3GJR - chains A and B; structure by X-ray diffraction, 2.20 A resolution.

== Chain A ==
Name: Caspase-3 subunit p17
Source organism: Homo sapiens
Notes: EC 3.4.22.56
UniProt: P42574 (CASP3_HUMAN); residue numbers follow UniProt; this construct covers 29-175
Amino-acid sequence (147 residues; numbered 29 to 175; the number before each row is that of its first residue):
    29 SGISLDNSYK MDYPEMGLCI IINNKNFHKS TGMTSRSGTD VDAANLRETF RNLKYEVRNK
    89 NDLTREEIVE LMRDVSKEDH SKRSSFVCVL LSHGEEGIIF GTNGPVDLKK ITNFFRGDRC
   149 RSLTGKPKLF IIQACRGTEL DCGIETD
Not modelled in the structure: 29-33, 175
Curated features (UniProtKB/Swiss-Prot):
  - active site: His-121, Cys-163
  - modified residue: Cys-163 (S-nitrosocysteine)
Small-molecule neighbours: DZE (methyl (3S)-3-[(tert-butoxycarbonyl)amino]-4-oxopentanoate): Arg-64, Ser-120, His-121, Gly-122, Gln-161, Ala-162, Cys-163

== Chain B ==
Name: Caspase-3 subunit p12
Source organism: Homo sapiens
Notes: EC 3.4.22.56
UniProt: P42574 (CASP3_HUMAN); residue numbers follow UniProt; this construct covers 176-277
Amino-acid sequence (108 residues; numbered 176 to 283; the number before each row is that of its first residue):
   176 SGVDDDMACH KIPVEADFLY AYSTAPGYYS WRNSKDGSWF IQSLCAMLKQ YADKLEFMHI
   236 LTRVNRKVAT EFESFSFDAT FHAKKQIPCI VSMLTKELYF YHHHHHHH
Not modelled in the structure: 176-185, 278-283
Construct notes: expression tag (278-283)
Curated features (UniProtKB/Swiss-Prot):
  - modified residue: Arg-207 (Microbial infection: ADP-riboxanated arginine)
Small-molecule neighbours: DZE (methyl (3S)-3-[(tert-butoxycarbonyl)amino]-4-oxopentanoate): Tyr-204, Ser-205, Trp-206, Arg-207

== Interface between chain A and chain B ==
Residue-residue contacts (102; chain A residue first):
  Asp-34(A) / Lys-271(B)  salt bridge
  Asn-35(A) / Lys-271(B)
  Asn-35(A) / Glu-272(B)  hydrogen bond (backbone-backbone)
  Ser-36(A) / Lys-271(B)
  Ser-36(A) / Glu-272(B)
  Ser-36(A) / Tyr-274(B)
  Tyr-37(A) / Asp-192(B)  hydrogen bond
  Tyr-37(A) / Leu-269(B)
  Tyr-37(A) / Thr-270(B)  hydrogen bond (side chain-backbone)
  Tyr-37(A) / Lys-271(B)
  Tyr-37(A) / Glu-272(B)  hydrogen bond (backbone-backbone)
  Met-39(A) / Leu-273(B)  hydrophobic
  Met-39(A) / Tyr-274(B)
  Asp-40(A) / His-277(B)
  Met-44(A) / Phe-275(B)  hydrophobic
  Arg-64(A) / Arg-207(B)
  Ser-65(A) / Arg-207(B)  hydrogen bond (backbone-side chain)
  Ser-65(A) / Ser-209(B)
  Gly-66(A) / Ser-209(B)
  Gly-66(A) / Gly-212(B)
  Val-69(A) / Lys-210(B)
  Val-69(A) / Asp-211(B)
  Asp-70(A) / Gly-212(B)
  Asp-70(A) / Ser-213(B)  hydrogen bond
  Asp-70(A) / Ile-216(B)
  Asn-73(A) / Cys-220(B)
  Leu-74(A) / Ile-216(B)  hydrophobic
  Leu-74(A) / Cys-220(B)
  Thr-77(A) / Cys-220(B)  hydrogen bond
  Thr-77(A) / Leu-223(B)
  Thr-77(A) / Lys-224(B)  hydrogen bond
  Phe-78(A) / Leu-223(B)  hydrophobic
  Leu-81(A) / Ala-227(B)  hydrophobic
  Tyr-83(A) / Phe-275(B)
  Leu-119(A) / Ile-216(B)  hydrophobic
  Glu-124(A) / Pro-201(B)
  Glu-124(A) / Gly-202(B)  hydrogen bond (side chain-backbone)
  Lys-137(A) / Glu-190(B)  salt bridge
  Thr-140(A) / Phe-193(B)
  Thr-140(A) / Tyr-195(B)
  Phe-143(A) / Phe-193(B)
  Arg-144(A) / Val-189(B)
  Arg-144(A) / Phe-193(B)
  Gly-145(A) / Val-189(B)  hydrogen bond (backbone-backbone)
  Asp-146(A) / Val-189(B)
  Thr-152(A) / Ile-187(B)
  Gly-153(A) / Asp-192(B)
  Lys-154(A) / Asp-192(B)
  Pro-155(A) / Asp-192(B)
  Lys-156(A) / Ala-191(B)
  Lys-156(A) / Asp-192(B)  hydrogen bond (backbone-backbone)
  Lys-156(A) / Phe-193(B)
  Lys-156(A) / Leu-194(B)  hydrogen bond (backbone-backbone)
  Leu-157(A) / Leu-194(B)  hydrophobic
  Leu-157(A) / Phe-232(B)  hydrophobic
  Leu-157(A) / Leu-273(B)  hydrophobic
  Leu-157(A) / Phe-275(B)  hydrophobic
  Phe-158(A) / Leu-194(B)  hydrogen bond (backbone-backbone)
  Phe-158(A) / Tyr-195(B)
  Phe-158(A) / Ala-196(B)  hydrogen bond (backbone-backbone)
  Ile-159(A) / Ala-196(B)
  Ile-159(A) / Phe-215(B)  hydrophobic
  Ile-159(A) / Leu-219(B)  hydrophobic
  Ile-160(A) / Ala-196(B)  hydrogen bond (backbone-backbone)
  Ile-160(A) / Tyr-197(B)  hydrophobic
  Ile-160(A) / Ser-198(B)  hydrogen bond (backbone-backbone)
  Gln-161(A) / Ser-198(B)
  Gln-161(A) / Ser-205(B)  hydrogen bond
  Gln-161(A) / Ser-213(B)  hydrogen bond
  Gln-161(A) / Phe-215(B)
  Gln-161(A) / Ile-216(B)
  Ala-162(A) / Ser-198(B)  hydrogen bond (backbone-side chain)
  Ala-162(A) / Thr-199(B)
  Ala-162(A) / Ser-205(B)
  Cys-163(A) / Tyr-203(B)
  Cys-163(A) / Tyr-204(B)  hydrophobic
  Cys-163(A) / Ser-205(B)
  Arg-164(A) / Tyr-197(B)
  Arg-164(A) / Thr-199(B)  hydrogen bond (side chain-backbone)
  Arg-164(A) / Ala-200(B)
  Arg-164(A) / Pro-201(B)
  Arg-164(A) / Gly-202(B)  hydrogen bond (backbone-backbone)
  Arg-164(A) / Tyr-203(B)  hydrogen bond (backbone-backbone)
  Arg-164(A) / Cys-264(B)
  Gly-165(A) / Gly-202(B)
  Gly-165(A) / Tyr-203(B)  hydrogen bond (backbone-backbone)
  Gly-165(A) / Tyr-204(B)
  Thr-166(A) / Gly-202(B)  hydrogen bond (backbone-backbone)
  Thr-166(A) / Tyr-204(B)
  Glu-167(A) / Gly-202(B)  hydrogen bond (backbone-backbone)
  Glu-167(A) / Tyr-203(B)
  Glu-167(A) / Tyr-204(B)  hydrogen bond (backbone-backbone)
  Leu-168(A) / Tyr-203(B)
  Leu-168(A) / Tyr-204(B)  hydrophobic
  Leu-168(A) / Thr-255(B)
  Leu-168(A) / Phe-256(B)  hydrophobic
  Asp-169(A) / Tyr-203(B)
  Asp-169(A) / Lys-259(B)
  Asp-169(A) / Lys-260(B)  hydrogen bond (backbone-backbone)
  Cys-170(A) / Ala-258(B)
  Cys-170(A) / Lys-259(B)  hydrogen bond
  Gly-171(A) / Lys-260(B)
Interface residues without a listed pair, chain A (52 interface residues in all): Ser-63, Thr-67, Val-117, His-121, Leu-136, Asn-141
Interface residues without a listed pair, chain B (50 interface residues in all): Trp-206, Asn-208, Gln-217, Tyr-276

== Overview ==
52 residues of chain A face 50 of chain B across their interface; the contacts include 28 hydrogen bonds and 2
salt bridges. Polar pairs include Asp-34(A)/Lys-271(B), Lys-137(A)/Glu-190(B) and Tyr-37(A)/Asp-192(B).
Compound DZE is bound between chain A and chain B.
Here chain A is Caspase-3 subunit p17 and chain B is Caspase-3 subunit p12, both from Homo sapiens. Entry 3GJR
(Caspase-3 Binds Diverse P4 Residues in Peptides) was determined by X-ray diffraction together with 3GJQ, 3GJS
and 3GJT from the same study.
